Entry 8TUX (electron microscopy, 3.90 A resolution); this record covers chains R and m of the 181 polymer chains in the assembly.

# Chain R
Molecule: 3'end of PP7 genomic RNA
From: Pseudomonas phage PP7
Sequence (95 nucleotides; numbered 1 to 95; the number before each row is that of its first residue):
     1 GGGGCGAAAUGGCCUAGACCAUGCCCCUUGGCAAACCCAUUCGACCGGGU
    51 UUGGGUCUUCUGACCUCGUAGUCCGCGCUCAGCGGACUUCGACCA

# Chain m
Molecule: Maturation protein A
From: Pseudomonas phage PP7
UniProt: Q38061 (MATA_BPPP7); numbering as in UniProt (aligned over 2-449)
Chain sequence (448 residues; row label = number of the first residue in the row):
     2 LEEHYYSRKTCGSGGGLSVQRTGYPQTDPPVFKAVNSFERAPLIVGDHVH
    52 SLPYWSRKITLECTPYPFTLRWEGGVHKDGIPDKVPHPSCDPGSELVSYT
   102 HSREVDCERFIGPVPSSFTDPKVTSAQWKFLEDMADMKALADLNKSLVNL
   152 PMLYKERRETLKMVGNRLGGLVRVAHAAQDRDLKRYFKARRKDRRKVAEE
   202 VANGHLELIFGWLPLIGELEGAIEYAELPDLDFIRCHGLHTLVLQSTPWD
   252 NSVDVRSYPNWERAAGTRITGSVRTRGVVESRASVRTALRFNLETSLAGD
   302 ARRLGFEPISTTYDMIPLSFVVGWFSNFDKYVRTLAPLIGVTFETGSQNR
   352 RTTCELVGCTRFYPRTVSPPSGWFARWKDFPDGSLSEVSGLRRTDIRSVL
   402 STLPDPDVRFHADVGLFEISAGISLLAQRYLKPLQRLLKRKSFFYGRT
Sequence notes: variant Gln-349 (Arg in Q38061), Cys-360 (Ser in Q38061)
UniProt features mapped onto this chain:
  - natural variant: Gln-349 (R349Q: Associated with poor plaque morphology; this construct carries the variant), Cys-360 (S360C: Associated with defect in the steps after adsorption; this construct carries the variant)

# Chain R / chain m interface
Residue-residue contacts (40):
  C24(R) with Arg-182(m), hydrogen bond to the phosphate
  C25(R) with Arg-182(m), salt bridge to the phosphate
  C26(R) with Arg-430(m), salt bridge to the phosphate; Tyr-431(m), phosphate contact
  C27(R) with Arg-430(m), salt bridge to the phosphate
  C67(R) with Asn-150(m), sugar contact
  G75(R) with His-49(m), hydrogen bond to the sugar
  C76(R) with His-49(m), hydrogen bond to the base
  G77(R) with Val-46(m), base contact; Gly-47(m), base contact; Asp-48(m), base contact; His-49(m), base contact
  C78(R) with Leu-44(m), base contact
  U79(R) with Arg-41(m), salt bridge to the phosphate; Tyr-55(m), base contact
  C80(R) with Phe-39(m), phosphate contact; Tyr-55(m), sugar contact; Ser-57(m), hydrogen bond to the sugar; Asn-350(m), base contact; Arg-352(m), hydrogen bond to the base; Arg-394(m), base contact; Asp-396(m), hydrogen bond to the sugar
  A81(R) with Arg-287(m), hydrogen bond to the sugar; Asn-350(m), hydrogen bond to the sugar; Arg-352(m), hydrogen bond to the sugar; Arg-398(m), salt bridge to the phosphate
  G82(R) with Leu-53(m), base contact; Ala-289(m), phosphate contact; Ser-348(m), hydrogen bond to the phosphate; Gln-349(m), phosphate contact; Arg-398(m), hydrogen bond to the base
  C83(R) with Asp-48(m), hydrogen bond to the base; His-49(m), hydrogen bond to the base; His-51(m), hydrogen bond to the base; Arg-236(m), salt bridge to the phosphate; Ala-289(m), phosphate contact
  G84(R) with Arg-236(m), salt bridge to the phosphate; Arg-291(m), salt bridge to the phosphate
  G85(R) with Arg-236(m), salt bridge to the phosphate
  A95(R) with Met-164(m), phosphate contact
Also at the interface, not in a pair above, chain R (19 interface residues in all): A8, A9
Also at the interface, not in a pair above, chain m (36 interface residues in all): Ile-45, Val-50, Ser-52, Lys-156, Arg-186, Phe-234, Thr-288, Thr-346, Glu-419

# Overview
19 residues of chain R face 36 of chain m across their interface, with 14 hydrogen bonds and 9 salt bridges.
Polar pairs include C76(R)/His-49(m), C80(R)/Arg-352(m) and G82(R)/Arg-398(m).
Chain R is 3'end of PP7 genomic RNA and chain m is Maturation protein A, both from Pseudomonas phage PP7; the
structure, Capsid of mature PP7 virion with 3'end region of PP7 genomic RNA, was determined by electron
microscopy (same publication as 8TUM and 8TUW).
